PDB entry 4QZ3 | X-ray diffraction, 2.80 A resolution | chains O and U of the 28 polymer chains in the assembly

# Chain O
Molecule: Proteasome subunit alpha type-2
From: Saccharomyces cerevisiae
Notes: EC 3.4.25.1; engineered mutation(s): A49V
Reference sequence: P23639 (PSA2_YEAST); residue numbers follow UniProt; this construct covers 1-250
Sequence (250 residues; each row starts with the number of its first residue):
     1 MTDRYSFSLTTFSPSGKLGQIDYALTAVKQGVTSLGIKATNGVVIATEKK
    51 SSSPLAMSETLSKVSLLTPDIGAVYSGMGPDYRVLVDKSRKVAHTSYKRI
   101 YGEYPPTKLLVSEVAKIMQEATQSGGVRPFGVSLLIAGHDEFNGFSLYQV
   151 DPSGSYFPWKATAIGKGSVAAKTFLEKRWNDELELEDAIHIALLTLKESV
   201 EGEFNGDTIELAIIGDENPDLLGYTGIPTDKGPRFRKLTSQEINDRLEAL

# Chain U
Molecule: Proteasome subunit alpha type-1
From: Saccharomyces cerevisiae
Notes: EC 3.4.25.1
Reference sequence: P21243 (PSA1_YEAST); residues -8 to 243 here correspond to UniProt positions 1-252 (UniProt number = residue number + 9)
Sequence (252 residues; each row starts with the number of its first residue; numbers below 1 keep their minus sign (Met-8 is residue -8)):
    -8 MSGAAAASAAGYDRHITIFSPEGRLYQVEYAFKATNQTNINSLAVRGKDC
    42 TVVISQKKVPDKLLDPTTVSYIFCISRTIGMVVNGPIPDARNAALRAKAE
    92 AAEFRYKYGYDMPCDVLAKRMANLSQIYTQRAYMRPLGVILTFVSVDEEL
   142 GPSIYKTDPAGYYVGYKATATGPKQQEITTNLENHFKKSKIDHINEESWE
   192 KVVEFAITHMIDALGTEFSKNDLEVGVATKDKFFTLSAENIEERLVAIAE
   242 QD
Not modelled in the structure: -8 to 1, 243

# Chain O / chain U interface
Residue-residue contacts - 64 pairs, chain O then chain U:
  Asp3(O) with Tyr124(U)
  Tyr5(O) with Ile7(U); Ala123(U), hydrophobic; Tyr124(U), hydrophobic
  Leu9(O) with Ile9(U), hydrophobic; Ala123(U), hydrophobic
  Gln20(O) with Ile9(U); Phe10(U), hydrogen bond (side chain-backbone)
  Tyr23(O) with Phe10(U); Ser11(U); Pro12(U), hydrophobic; Gly14(U)
  Ala24(O) with Phe10(U), hydrophobic
  Thr26(O) with Pro12(U); Glu13(U)
  Ala27(O) with Gly14(U)
  Ser52(O) with Tyr153(U), hydrogen bond
  Ser53(O) with Thr170(U)
  Pro54(O) with Lys158(U); Glu174(U)
  Leu55(O) with Tyr157(U); Lys158(U), hydrogen bond (backbone-backbone); Ala159(U); Thr170(U); Phe177(U), hydrophobic
  Ala56(O) with Gly156(U); Tyr157(U), hydrophobic
  Met57(O) with Arg37(U); Val155(U); Gly156(U), hydrogen bond (backbone-backbone); Tyr157(U); Lys158(U)
  Thr60(O) with Tyr146(U); Val155(U); Gly156(U), hydrogen bond (side chain-backbone)
  Leu61(O) with Tyr153(U), hydrophobic; Val155(U), hydrophobic
  Met78(O) with Phe10(U), hydrophobic; Leu16(U), hydrophobic
  Pro80(O) with Gln117(U); Ala151(U); Gly152(U); Tyr153(U)
  Asp81(O) with Gln117(U)
  Arg83(O) with Ala113(U), hydrogen bond (side chain-backbone); Asn114(U); Gly152(U), hydrogen bond (side chain-backbone); Tyr154(U)
  Val84(O) with Asn114(U); Gln117(U)
  Asp87(O) with Lys110(U), salt bridge; Asn114(U)
  Gly126(O) with Arg122(U); Ala123(U), hydrogen bond (backbone-backbone)
  Val127(O) with Gln121(U); Arg122(U)
  Arg128(O) with Thr8(U); Phe10(U); Leu16(U); Thr120(U), hydrogen bond (side chain-backbone); Gln121(U), hydrogen bond (backbone-backbone)
  Pro129(O) with Phe10(U)
  Phe130(O) with Gln121(U)
  Gly131(O) with Phe10(U)
Other interface residues (no listed pair), chain O (30 interface residues in all): Thr2, Ala121
Other interface residues (no listed pair), chain U (34 interface residues in all): Thr160, Leu173

# Summary
30 residues of chain O and 34 residues of chain U are in contact, with 10 hydrogen bonds and 1 salt bridge.
Among the polar pairs are Asp87(O)-Lys110(U), Gln20(O)-Phe10(U) and Ser52(O)-Tyr153(U).
Chain O is Proteasome subunit alpha type-2 and chain U is Proteasome subunit alpha type-1, both from
Saccharomyces cerevisiae; the structure, yCP beta5-A49V mutant in complex with the epoxyketone inhibitor ONX
0914, was determined by X-ray diffraction (same publication as 4QUX, 4QUY, 4QV0, 4QV1, 4QV3, 4QV4 and 42
further entries).
